Entry 7RDZ (electron microscopy, 3.60 A resolution); this record covers chains A and T of the 8 polymer chains in the assembly.

== Chain A ==
Protein: RNA-directed RNA polymerase
Source organism: Severe acute respiratory syndrome coronavirus 2
Notes: EC 2.7.7.48
Reference sequence: P0DTD1 (R1AB_SARS2); residues 1-932 here correspond to UniProt positions 4393-5324 (UniProt number = residue number + 4392)
Amino-acid sequence (932 residues; numbered 1 to 932; the number before each row is that of its first residue):
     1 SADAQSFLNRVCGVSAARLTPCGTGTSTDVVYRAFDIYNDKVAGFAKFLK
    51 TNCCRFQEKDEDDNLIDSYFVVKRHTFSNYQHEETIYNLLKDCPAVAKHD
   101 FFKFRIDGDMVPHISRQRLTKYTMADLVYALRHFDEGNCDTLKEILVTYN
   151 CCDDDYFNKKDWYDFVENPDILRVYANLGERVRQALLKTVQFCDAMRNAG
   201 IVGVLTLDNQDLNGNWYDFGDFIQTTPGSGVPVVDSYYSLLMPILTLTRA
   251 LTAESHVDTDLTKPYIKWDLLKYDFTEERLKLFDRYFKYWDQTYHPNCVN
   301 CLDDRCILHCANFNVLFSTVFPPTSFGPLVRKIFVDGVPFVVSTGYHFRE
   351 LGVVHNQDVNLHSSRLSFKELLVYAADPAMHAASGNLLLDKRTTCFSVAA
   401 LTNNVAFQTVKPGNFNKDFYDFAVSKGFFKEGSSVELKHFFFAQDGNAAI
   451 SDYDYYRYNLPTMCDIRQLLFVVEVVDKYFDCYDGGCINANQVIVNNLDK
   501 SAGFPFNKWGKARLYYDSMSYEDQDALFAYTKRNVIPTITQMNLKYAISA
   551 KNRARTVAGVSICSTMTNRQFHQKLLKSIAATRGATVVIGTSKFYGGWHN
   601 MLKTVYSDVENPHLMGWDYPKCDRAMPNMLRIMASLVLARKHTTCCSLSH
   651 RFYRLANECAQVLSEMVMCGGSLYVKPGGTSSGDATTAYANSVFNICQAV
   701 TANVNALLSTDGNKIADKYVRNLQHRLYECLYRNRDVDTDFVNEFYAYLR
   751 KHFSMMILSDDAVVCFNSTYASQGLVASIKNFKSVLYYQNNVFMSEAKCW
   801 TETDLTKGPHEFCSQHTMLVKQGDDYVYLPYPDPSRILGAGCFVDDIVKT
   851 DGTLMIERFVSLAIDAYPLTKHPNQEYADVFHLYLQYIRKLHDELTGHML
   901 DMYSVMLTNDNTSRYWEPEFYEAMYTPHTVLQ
Unresolved in the structure: 1-2, 930-932
Curated features (UniProtKB/Swiss-Prot):
  - region: Lys545 to Arg555 (Interaction with RMP Remdesivir), Thr582 to Pro620 (RdRp Palm N-ter)
  - active site: Ser759, Asp760, Asp761
  - binding site (Mn(2+)): Asn209, Asp218
  - binding site (Zn(2+)): His295, Cys301, Cys306, Cys310, Cys487, His642, Cys645, Cys646
  - site: Gln932 (Cleavage)

== Chain T ==
Molecule: Template RNA
Sequence (55 nucleotides; each row starts with the number of its first residue):
     1 CUAUCCCCAUGUGAUUUUAAUAGCUUCUUAGGAGAAUGACGUAGCAUGCU
    51 ACGCG
Unresolved in the structure: 1-17, 55

== Interface between chain A and chain T ==
Residue-residue contacts (42; chain A residue first):
  Gln408(A) - U18(T)  hydrogen bond to the base
  Asn496(A) - G23(T)  phosphate contact
  Lys500(A) - A20(T)  phosphate contact
  Lys500(A) - U21(T)  phosphate contact
  Ser501(A) - A19(T)  hydrogen bond to the phosphate
  Ser501(A) - A20(T)  hydrogen bond to the phosphate
  Asn507(A) - A19(T)  hydrogen bond to the phosphate
  Lys511(A) - A19(T)  salt bridge to the phosphate
  Gln541(A) - U18(T)  phosphate contact
  Gln541(A) - A19(T)  phosphate contact
  Asn543(A) - U18(T)  sugar contact
  Asn543(A) - A19(T)  sugar contact
  Lys545(A) - A20(T)  base contact
  Val557(A) - A20(T)  base contact
  Ala558(A) - A20(T)  hydrogen bond to the sugar
  Gly559(A) - A20(T)  sugar contact
  Arg569(A) - U21(T)  salt bridge to the phosphate
  Arg569(A) - A22(T)  salt bridge to the phosphate
  Lys577(A) - G23(T)  salt bridge to the phosphate
  Ala580(A) - G23(T)  sugar contact
  Gly590(A) - G23(T)  hydrogen bond to the sugar
  Gly590(A) - C24(T)  sugar contact
  Ser592(A) - C24(T)  hydrogen bond to the sugar
  Ser592(A) - U25(T)  sugar contact
  Phe594(A) - C24(T)  sugar contact
  Phe594(A) - U25(T)  sugar contact
  Tyr595(A) - U25(T)  phosphate contact
  Tyr595(A) - U26(T)  hydrogen bond to the phosphate
  Ser682(A) - A20(T)  base contact
  Gly683(A) - A20(T)  hydrogen bond to the sugar
  Gly683(A) - U21(T)  sugar contact
  Asp684(A) - U21(T)  hydrogen bond to the sugar
  Ala685(A) - U21(T)  hydrogen bond to the sugar
  Thr687(A) - U21(T)  base contact
  Tyr689(A) - A22(T)  hydrogen bond to the sugar
  Tyr689(A) - G23(T)  sugar contact
  Val860(A) - U26(T)  sugar contact
  Ile864(A) - U26(T)  sugar contact
  Arg914(A) - C27(T)  salt bridge to the phosphate
  Tyr915(A) - C27(T)  hydrogen bond to the phosphate
  Phe920(A) - U26(T)  phosphate contact
  Met924(A) - U26(T)  sugar contact
Also at the interface, not in a pair above, chain A (38 interface residues in all): Val560, Ile589, Thr591, Lys593, Thr686, Glu857, Ser861
Also at the interface, not in a pair above, chain T (11 interface residues in all): U28

== Overview ==
38 residues of chain A and 11 residues of chain T are in contact, with 13 hydrogen bonds and 5 salt bridges.
Polar pairs include Gln408(A)-U18(T), Ala558(A)-A20(T) and Gly590(A)-G23(T).
Here chain A is RNA-directed RNA polymerase (Severe acute respiratory syndrome coronavirus 2) and chain T is
Template RNA. Entry 7RDZ (SARS-CoV-2 replication-transcription complex bound to nsp13 helicase - nsp13(2)-RTC
- apo class) was determined by electron microscopy (same publication as 7RDX, 7RDY, 7RE0, 7RE1, 7RE2 and
7RE3).
